PDB entry 8QCD | X-ray diffraction, 1.03 A resolution | chain A

== Chain A ==
Molecule: Casein kinase II subunit alpha'
Source organism: Homo sapiens
Notes: EC 2.7.11.1
UniProt: P19784 (CSK22_HUMAN); residues 1-350 here = UniProt positions 1-350
Amino-acid sequence (364 residues; each row starts with the number of its first residue; numbers below 1 keep their minus sign (Met-13 is residue -13)):
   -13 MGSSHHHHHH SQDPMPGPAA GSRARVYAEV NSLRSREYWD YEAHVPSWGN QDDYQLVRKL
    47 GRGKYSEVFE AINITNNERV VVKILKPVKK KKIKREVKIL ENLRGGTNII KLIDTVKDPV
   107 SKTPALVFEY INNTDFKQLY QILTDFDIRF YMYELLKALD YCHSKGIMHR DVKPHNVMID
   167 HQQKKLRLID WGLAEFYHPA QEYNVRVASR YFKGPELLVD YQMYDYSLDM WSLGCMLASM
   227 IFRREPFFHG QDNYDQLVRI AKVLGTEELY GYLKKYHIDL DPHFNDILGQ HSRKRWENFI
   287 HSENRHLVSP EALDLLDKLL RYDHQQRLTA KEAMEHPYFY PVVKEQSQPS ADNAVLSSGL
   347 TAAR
Disordered / not traced: -13 to 6, 334-350
Differences from the reference sequence: initiating methionine (-13); expression tag (-12 to 0); engineered mutation Ser336 (Cys in P19784)
Small-molecule neighbours: 4,5,6,7-tetrabromobenzotriazole (TBS): Leu46, Val54, Val67, Ile96, Phe114, Glu115, Tyr116, Ile117, Asn119, Met164, Ile175, Asp176
Reported in the primary citation:
  - binding site for 4,5,6,7-tetrabromobenzotriazole: Phe114, Glu115, Ile117

== Summary ==
Ligands of chain A: 4,5,6,7-tetrabromobenzotriazole. From the paper: a binding site for
4,5,6,7-tetrabromobenzotriazole at Phe114, Glu115 and Ile117.
Chain A is Casein kinase II subunit alpha' (Homo sapiens); the structure, Structure of protein kinase CK2
catalytic subunit (isoform CK2ALPHA'; CSNK2A2 gene product) in complex with the ..., was determined by X-ray
diffraction, deposited together with 8Q77, 8QBU, 8QCG and 8QF1.
